PDB entry 4LBF | X-ray diffraction, 1.70 A resolution | chains B and D of the 4 polymer chains in the assembly

== Chain B (and D) ==
Molecule: Neutrophil defensin 1
Notes: chain D of this document is another copy of the same molecule, construct and numbering; everything in this record applies to it too
UniProtKB: P59665 (DEF1_HUMAN); residues 1-30 here correspond to UniProt positions 65-94 (UniProt number = residue number + 64)
Amino-acid sequence (30 residues; numbered 1 to 30; the number before each row is that of its first residue):
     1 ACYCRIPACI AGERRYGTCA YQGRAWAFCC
Cystine bridges: C2-C30, C4-C19, C9-C29
Sequence notes: engineered mutation A20 (Ile84 in P59665), A25 (Leu89 in P59665)
UniProt features mapped onto this chain:
  - modified residue: R14 (ADP-ribosylarginine), Y21 (Phosphotyrosine), R24 (ADP-ribosylarginine)
From the paper describing this entry:
  - mutagenesis - Y16A/F28A, Y16A/I20A/L25A/F28A (8-fold): decreased binding to gp120
  - mutagenesis - Y16A/I20A/L25A/F28A (20-fold): decreased binding to immobilized HNP1
  - mutagenesis - Y16A/I20A/L25A/F28A: abolished binding to N36

== Chain B / chain D interface ==
Contacting residue pairs - 12 pairs, chain B then chain D:
  R14(B) - A1(D)  hydrogen bond (side chain-backbone)
  R14(B) - C2(D)  hydrogen bond (side chain-backbone)
  R14(B) - Y3(D)
  R15(B) - C4(D)
  R15(B) - Y21(D)  hydrogen bond (backbone-side chain)
  R15(B) - Q22(D)
  Y16(B) - C2(D)  hydrogen bond (side chain-backbone)
  Y16(B) - Y3(D)  hydrophobic
  Y16(B) - C4(D)  hydrophobic
  Y16(B) - Y21(D)
  G17(B) - Y21(D)
  T18(B) - Y21(D)
Other interface residues (no listed pair), chain D (9 interface residues in all): C19, A20, F28

== Overview ==
5 residues of chain B and 9 residues of chain D are in contact, with 4 hydrogen bonds. Among the polar pairs
are R14(B)-A1(D), R14(B)-C2(D) and R15(B)-Y21(D). The paper reports that Y16A/F28A and Y16A/I20A/L25A/F28A of
chain B reduce binding to gp120; Y16A/I20A/L25A/F28A of chain B reduce binding to immobilized HNP1.
Chain B and chain D are both Neutrophil defensin 1; the structure, Crystal structure of HUMAN ALPHA-DEFENSIN 1
(HNP1) I20A/L25A mutant, was determined by X-ray diffraction together with 4LB1, 4LB7 and 4LBB from the same
study.
